8SO5 - chains I and L of the 4 polymer chains in the assembly; structure by X-ray diffraction, 2.35 A resolution.

== Chain I (and L) ==
Protein: Protein related to penicillin acylase
Organism: Acidovorax sp. MR-S7
Notes: chain L of this document is another copy of the same molecule, construct and numbering; everything in this record applies to it too
UniProtKB: A0A0A1VBK6 (A0A0A1VBK6_9BURK); residues 1-573 here correspond to UniProt positions 234-806 (UniProt number = residue number + 233)
Amino-acid sequence (575 residues; numbered 1 to 575; the number before each row is that of its first residue):
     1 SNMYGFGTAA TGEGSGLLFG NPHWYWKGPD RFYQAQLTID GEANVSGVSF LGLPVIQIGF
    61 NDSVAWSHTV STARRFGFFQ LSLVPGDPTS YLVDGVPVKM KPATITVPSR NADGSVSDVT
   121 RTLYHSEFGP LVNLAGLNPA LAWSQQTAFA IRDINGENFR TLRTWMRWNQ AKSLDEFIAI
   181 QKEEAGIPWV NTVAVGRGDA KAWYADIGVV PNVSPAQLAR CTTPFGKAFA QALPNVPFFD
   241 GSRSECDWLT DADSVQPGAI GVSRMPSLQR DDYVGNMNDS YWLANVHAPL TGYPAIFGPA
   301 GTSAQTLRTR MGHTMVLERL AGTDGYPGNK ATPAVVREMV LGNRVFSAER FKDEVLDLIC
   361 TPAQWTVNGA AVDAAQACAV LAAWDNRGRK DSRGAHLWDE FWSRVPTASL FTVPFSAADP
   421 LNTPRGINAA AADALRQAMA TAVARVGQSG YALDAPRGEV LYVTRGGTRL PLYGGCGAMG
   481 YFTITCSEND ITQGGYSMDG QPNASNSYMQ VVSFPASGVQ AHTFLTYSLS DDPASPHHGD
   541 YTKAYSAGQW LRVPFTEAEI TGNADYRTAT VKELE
Unresolved in the structure: 575 (chain L: fully traced)
Construct notes: conflict L17 (Val250 in A0A0A1VBK6), P85 (Gln318 in A0A0A1VBK6), D87 (Glu320 in A0A0A1VBK6), 20 further conflict positions vs the reference (A0A0A1VBK6) not listed; expression tag (574-575)
Cystine bridges: C221-C246, C360-C378, C476-C486
Glycans and other covalent adducts: decanoic acid (DKA) linked to S1
Residues lining bound ligands: decanoic acid (DKA): P22, H23, W24, F32, F50, Q57, I58, H68, T69, V70, W165, W189, V190, N278

== Chain I / chain L interface ==
Residue-residue contacts (4; chain I residue first):
  D113(I) with P406(L); T407(L), hydrogen bond (backbone-backbone)
  P406(I) with D113(L)
  T407(I) with D113(L), hydrogen bond (backbone-backbone)
Other interface residues (no listed pair), chain I (7 interface residues in all): R110, G114, A408, Q448
Other interface residues (no listed pair), chain L (7 interface residues in all): G114, R404, A408, P533

== Summary ==
Chain I and chain L each contribute 7 residues to their interface, with 2 hydrogen bonds. Its one hydrogen
bond, D113(I)-T407(L), is backbone to backbone. Decanoic acid is covalently linked to S1(I).
Both chains are Protein related to penicillin acylase (Acidovorax sp. MR-S7). Entry 8SO5 (Crystal structure of
the engineered quorum quenching acylase MacQ variant M1 - acylated form) was determined by X-ray diffraction.
